PDB entry 8DQX | electron microscopy, 2.10 A resolution | chains A and G of the 11 polymer chains in the assembly

[Chain A]
Molecule: Replication factor C subunit 1
Organism: Saccharomyces cerevisiae
UniProt: P38630 (RFC1_YEAST); residue numbers follow UniProt; this construct covers 1-861
Amino-acid sequence (861 residues; each row starts with the number of its first residue):
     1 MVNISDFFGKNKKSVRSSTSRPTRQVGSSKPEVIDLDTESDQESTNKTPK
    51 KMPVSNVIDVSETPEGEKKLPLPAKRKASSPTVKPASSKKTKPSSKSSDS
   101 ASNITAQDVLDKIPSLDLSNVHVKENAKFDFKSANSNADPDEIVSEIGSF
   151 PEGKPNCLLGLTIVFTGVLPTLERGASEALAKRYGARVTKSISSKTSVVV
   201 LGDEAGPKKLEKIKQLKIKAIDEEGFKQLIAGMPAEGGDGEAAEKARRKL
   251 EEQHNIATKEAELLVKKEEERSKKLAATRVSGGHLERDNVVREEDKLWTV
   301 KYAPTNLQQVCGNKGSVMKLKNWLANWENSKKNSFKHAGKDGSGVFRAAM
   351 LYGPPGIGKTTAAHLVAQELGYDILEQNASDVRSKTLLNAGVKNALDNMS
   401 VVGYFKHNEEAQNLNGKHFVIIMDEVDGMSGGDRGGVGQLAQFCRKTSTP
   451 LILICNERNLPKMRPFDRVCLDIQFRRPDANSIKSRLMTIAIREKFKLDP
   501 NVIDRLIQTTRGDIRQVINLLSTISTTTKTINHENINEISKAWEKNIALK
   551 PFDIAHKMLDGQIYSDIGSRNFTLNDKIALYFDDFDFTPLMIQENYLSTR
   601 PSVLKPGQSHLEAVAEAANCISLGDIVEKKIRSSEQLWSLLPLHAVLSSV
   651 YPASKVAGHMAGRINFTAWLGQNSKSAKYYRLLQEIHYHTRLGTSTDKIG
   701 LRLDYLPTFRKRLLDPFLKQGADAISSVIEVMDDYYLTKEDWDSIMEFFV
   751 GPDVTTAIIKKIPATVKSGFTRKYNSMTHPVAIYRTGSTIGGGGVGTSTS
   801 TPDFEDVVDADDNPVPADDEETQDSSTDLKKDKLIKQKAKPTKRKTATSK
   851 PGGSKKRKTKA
Disordered / not traced: 1-289, 787-861
Bound ions: Mg2+: T360 (together with ATP-gamma-S)
Residues lining bound ligands: ATP-gamma-S (AGS; phosphothiophosphoric acid-adenylate ester): T299, Y302, A303, P304, Q309, V310, C311, P354, P355, G356, I357, G358, K359, T360, T361, N456, R486, I514, R515, I518
Reported in the primary citation:
  - binding site for the 10-nt DNA strand: N459, F552, R663, F666, L670, S674, K675, K678, R681
  - binding site for the 10-nt DNA strand: W669, L670, S674

[Chain G]
Molecule: Proliferating cell nuclear antigen
Organism: Saccharomyces cerevisiae
UniProt: P15873 (PCNA_YEAST); numbering as in UniProt (aligned over 1-258)
Amino-acid sequence (259 residues; row label = number of the first residue in the row; numbering starts at 0):
     0 SMLEAKFEEASLFKRIIDGFKDCVQLVNFQCKEDGIIAQAVDDSRVLLVS
    50 LEIGVEAFQEYRCDHPVTLGMDLTSLSKILRCGNNTDTLTLIADNTPDSI
   100 ILLFEDTKKDRIAEYSLKLMDIDADFLKIEELQYDSTLSLPSSEFSKIVR
   150 DLSQLSDSINIMITKETIKFVADGDIGSGSVIIKPFVDMEHPETSIKLEM
   200 DQPVDLTFGAKYLLDIIKGSSLSDRVGIRLSSEAPALFQFDLKSGFLQFF
   250 LAPKFNDEE
Disordered / not traced: 256-258
Sequence notes: expression tag (0)

[Interface between chain A and chain G]
Pairs across the interface - 36 pairs, chain A then chain G:
  D373(A) - R44(G)  salt bridge
  I374(A) - R44(G)
  L375(A) - D42(G)
  A390(A) - K210(G)
  N394(A) - K210(G)
  N394(A) - Y211(G)
  N394(A) - K253(G)  hydrogen bond (backbone-side chain)
  D397(A) - K253(G)  salt bridge
  D397(A) - F254(G)
  N398(A) - V45(G)
  N398(A) - A251(G)  hydrogen bond (side chain-backbone)
  N398(A) - P252(G)  hydrogen bond (side chain-backbone)
  N398(A) - K253(G)  hydrogen bond
  N398(A) - F254(G)
  M399(A) - A251(G)
  M399(A) - P252(G)  hydrogen bond (backbone-backbone)
  M399(A) - F254(G)  hydrophobic
  S400(A) - R44(G)
  V401(A) - R44(G)  hydrogen bond (backbone-backbone)
  V401(A) - V45(G)
  V401(A) - L46(G)
  V401(A) - A251(G)
  V402(A) - V40(G)  hydrophobic
  V402(A) - R44(G)
  Y404(A) - L131(G)
  Y404(A) - A233(G)
  Y404(A) - P234(G)
  F405(A) - K127(G)
  F405(A) - P234(G)  hydrophobic
  F405(A) - F249(G)  hydrophobic
  K406(A) - R44(G)
  N408(A) - L131(G)
  K417(A) - F254(G)
  H418(A) - F254(G)
  F419(A) - S43(G)
  F419(A) - R44(G)
Interface residues without a listed pair, chain A (20 interface residues in all): A395, E409
Interface residues without a listed pair, chain G (21 interface residues in all): L47, L126, I128, E232
The authors on this interface:
  - interface residues, chain A: F405(A)

[In short]
Chain A and chain G form an interface of 20 and 21 residues respectively, with 6 hydrogen bonds and 2 salt
bridges. Among the polar pairs are D373(A)-R44(G), D397(A)-K253(G) and N394(A)-K253(G). From the paper: a
binding site for the 10-nt DNA strand at N459(A), F552(A) and R663(A) among others; the interface residue
F405(A).
Here chain A is Replication factor C subunit 1 and chain G is Proliferating cell nuclear antigen, both from
Saccharomyces cerevisiae. Entry 8DQX (Open state of RFC:PCNA bound to a 3' ss/dsDNA junction) was determined
by electron microscopy together with 8DQW, 8DQZ, 8DR0, 8DR1, 8DR3, 8DR4 and 3 further entries from the same
study.
